PDB entry 7M7S | X-ray diffraction, 1.85 A resolution | chains A and P of the 3 polymer chains in the assembly

Chain A:
Name: DNA polymerase eta
From: Homo sapiens
Notes: EC 2.7.7.7
UniProtKB: Q9Y253 (POLH_HUMAN); residue numbers follow UniProt; this construct covers 1-432
Sequence (435 residues; row label = number of the first residue in the row; numbers below 1 keep their minus sign (Gly-2 is residue -2)):
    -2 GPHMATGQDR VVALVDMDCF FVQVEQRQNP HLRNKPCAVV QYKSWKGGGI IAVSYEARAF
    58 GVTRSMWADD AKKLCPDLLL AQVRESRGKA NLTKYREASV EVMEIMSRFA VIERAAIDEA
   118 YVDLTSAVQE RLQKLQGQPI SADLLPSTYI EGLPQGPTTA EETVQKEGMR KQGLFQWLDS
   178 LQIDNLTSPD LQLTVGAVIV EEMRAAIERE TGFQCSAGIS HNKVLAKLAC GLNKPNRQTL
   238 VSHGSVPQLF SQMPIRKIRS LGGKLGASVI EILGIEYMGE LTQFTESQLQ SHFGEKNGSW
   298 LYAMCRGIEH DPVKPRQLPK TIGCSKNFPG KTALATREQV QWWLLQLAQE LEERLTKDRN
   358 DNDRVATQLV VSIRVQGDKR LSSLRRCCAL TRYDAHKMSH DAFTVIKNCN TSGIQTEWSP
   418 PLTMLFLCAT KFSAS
Disordered / not traced: 155-157, 411-412
Construct notes: expression tag (-2 to 0); engineered mutation Ala113 (Ser in Q9Y253)
Metal / ion sites: Mg2+ site 1: Asp13, Met14, Asp115 (together with DZ4); Mg2+ site 2: Asp13, Asp115 (together with DZ4) (shared with DT9(P) of chain P)
Ligand contacts:
  - DZ4 (2'-deoxy-5'-O-[(R)-hydroxy{[(R)-hydroxy(phosphonooxy)phosphoryl]amino}phosphoryl]adenosine), molecule 1: Asp13, Met14, Asp15, Cys16, Phe17, Phe18, Ile48, Ala49, Tyr52, Arg55, Arg61, Ile114, Asp115, Lys231
  - DZ4, molecule 2: Arg256, Ser257, Leu262, Lys293, Asn294, Trp297
What the authors report for this chain:
  - mutagenesis - S113A (Kd 0.1 mM): decreased binding to DZ4
  - mutagenesis - S113A (20-fold): decreased catalytic activity
  - mutagenesis - S113A: unchanged catalytic activity on RNA-terminated primers
  - mutagenesis - S113A: unchanged catalytic activity on 2'F-dA

Chain P:
Molecule: 9-nt DNA strand
Sequence (9 nucleotides; each row starts with the number of its first residue):
     1 TAGCGTCAT
Metal / ion sites: Mg2+: DT9 (together with DZ4) (shared with Asp13(A), Asp115(A) of chain A)

Chain A / chain P interface:
Residue-residue contacts - 27 pairs, chain A then chain P:
  Arg61(A) - DT9(P)  base contact
  Ala113(A) - DT9(P)  phosphate contact
  Asp115(A) - DT9(P)  phosphate contact
  Glu116(A) - DT9(P)  phosphate contact
  Lys224(A) - DA8(P)  phosphate contact
  Lys224(A) - DT9(P)  salt bridge to the phosphate
  Ile255(A) - DA8(P)  phosphate contact
  Arg256(A) - DA8(P)  phosphate contact
  Ser257(A) - DC7(P)  phosphate contact
  Ser257(A) - DA8(P)  hydrogen bond to the phosphate
  Leu258(A) - DA8(P)  hydrogen bond to the phosphate
  Gly259(A) - DA8(P)  hydrogen bond to the phosphate
  Gly260(A) - DC7(P)  phosphate contact
  Gly260(A) - DA8(P)  phosphate contact
  Lys261(A) - DT6(P)  salt bridge to the phosphate
  Lys261(A) - DC7(P)  hydrogen bond to the phosphate
  Leu262(A) - DC7(P)  hydrogen bond to the phosphate
  Gln365(A) - DT1(P)  hydrogen bond to the phosphate
  Gln365(A) - DA2(P)  phosphate contact
  Arg377(A) - DG5(P)  salt bridge to the phosphate
  Leu381(A) - DC4(P)  phosphate contact
  Arg382(A) - DG3(P)  sugar contact
  Arg382(A) - DC4(P)  hydrogen bond to the phosphate
  Arg382(A) - DG5(P)  hydrogen bond to the base
  Arg383(A) - DG3(P)  sugar contact
  Arg383(A) - DC4(P)  salt bridge to the phosphate
  Cys384(A) - DG3(P)  phosphate contact
Also at the interface, not in a pair above, chain A (24 interface residues in all): Asp13, Leu378, Ser379, Ser380, Lys428

Summary:
Chain A and chain P form an interface of 24 and 9 residues respectively, with 8 hydrogen bonds and 4 salt
bridges. Polar contacts include Arg382(A)-DG5(P), Ser257(A)-DA8(P) and Leu258(A)-DA8(P). Bound to chain A:
compound DZ4. The paper reports that S113A of chain A reduces binding to DZ4; S113A of chain A reduces
catalytic activity.
Here chain A is DNA polymerase eta (Homo sapiens) and chain P is a 9-nt DNA strand. Entry 7M7S (Human DNA Pol
eta S113A with dT-ended primer and 0.1 mM dAMPNPP) was determined by X-ray diffraction together with 7M7L,
7M7M, 7M7N, 7M7O, 7M7P, 7M7Q and 19 further entries from the same study.
